5E4E - chains A and B of the 3 polymer chains in the assembly; structure by X-ray diffraction, 3.00 A resolution.

# Chain A
Name: Interleukin-13
Organism: Homo sapiens
UniProtKB: P35225 (IL13_HUMAN); residues 1-113 here correspond to UniProt positions 34-146 (UniProt number = residue number + 33)
Amino-acid sequence (113 residues; row label = number of the first residue in the row):
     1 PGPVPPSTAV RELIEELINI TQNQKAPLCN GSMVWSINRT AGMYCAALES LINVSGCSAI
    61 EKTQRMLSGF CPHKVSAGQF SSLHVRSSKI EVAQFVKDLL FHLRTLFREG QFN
Unresolved in the structure: 24-25
Disulfide bonds: C29-C57, C45-C71
Sequence notes: engineered mutation V10 (Leu43 in P35225), I18 (Val51 in P35225), R39 (Leu72 in P35225), S87 (Asp120 in P35225), S88 (Thr121 in P35225), F101 (Leu134 in P35225), R104 (Lys137 in P35225), T105 (Lys138 in P35225), Q111 (Arg144 in P35225)
Curated features (UniProtKB/Swiss-Prot):
  - glycosylation (N-linked (GlcNAc...) asparagine): N19, N30, N38, N53

# Chain B
Name: Interleukin-4 receptor subunit alpha
Organism: Homo sapiens
UniProtKB: P24394 (IL4RA_HUMAN); residues 1-203 here correspond to UniProt positions 26-228 (UniProt number = residue number + 25)
Amino-acid sequence (203 residues; each row starts with the number of its first residue):
     1 MKVLQEPTCV SDYMSISTCE WKMNGPTNCS TELRLLYQLV FLLSEAHTCI PENNGGAGCV
    61 CHLLMDDVVS ADNYTLDLWA GQQLLWKGSF KPSEHVKPRA PGNLTVHTNV SDTLLLTWSN
   121 PYPPDNYLYN HLTYAVNIWS ENDPADFRIY NVTYLEPSLR IAASTLKSGI SYRARVRAWA
   181 QCYNTTWSEW SPSTKWHNSY REP
Unresolved in the structure: 24, 108-110, 141-143, 165-170, 197-203
Disulfide bonds: C9-C19, C29-C59, C49-C61
Covalent attachments: N-acetylglucosamine (NAG) linked to N73, N151
Curated features (UniProtKB/Swiss-Prot):
  - motif: W187 to S191 (WSXWS motif)
  - site: Y13 (Major IL4 binding determinant), L39 (Minor IL4 binding determinant), F41 (Minor IL4 binding determinant), D67 (Minor IL4 binding determinant), V69 (Minor IL4 binding determinant), D72 (Major IL4 binding determinant), Y127 (Minor IL4 binding determinant), Y183 (Major IL4 binding determinant)
  - glycosylation (N-linked (GlcNAc...) asparagine): N28, N73, N103, N109, N151, N184

# Chain A / chain B interface
Contacting residue pairs (25):
  T8(A) with C182(B); Y183(B), hydrogen bond
  A9(A) with S70(B)
  E12(A) with Y13(B), hydrogen bond; V68(B); V69(B); S70(B), hydrogen bond (side chain-backbone); Y127(B); Y183(B), hydrogen bond
  E16(A) with Y127(B), hydrogen bond
  I52(A) with L42(B), hydrophobic
  K62(A) with D67(B), salt bridge; Y127(B)
  Q64(A) with F41(B)
  R65(A) with L39(B); F41(B); D67(B), hydrogen bond (side chain-backbone); V69(B); A71(B); D72(B), salt bridge
  M66(A) with V69(B), hydrophobic; A71(B); Y127(B)
  S68(A) with A71(B)
  G69(A) with A71(B)
Other interface residues (no listed pair), chain A (13 interface residues in all): E15, E61
Other interface residues (no listed pair), chain B (15 interface residues in all): N130, H131

# Overview
13 residues of chain A and 15 residues of chain B are in contact; the contacts include 6 hydrogen bonds and 2
salt bridges. Polar pairs include K62(A)-D67(B), R65(A)-D72(B) and T8(A)-Y183(B). N-acetylglucosamine is
covalently linked to N73(B) and N151(B).
Chain A is Interleukin-13 and chain B is Interleukin-4 receptor subunit alpha, both from Homo sapiens; the
structure, Engineered Interleukin-13 bound to receptor, was determined by X-ray diffraction.
